8UDU - chain A; structure by X-ray diffraction, 1.74 A resolution.

[Chain A]
Protein: Fibroblast growth factor receptor 3
Source organism: Homo sapiens
Notes: EC 2.7.10.1; fragment: kinase domain
UniProt: P22607 (FGFR3_HUMAN); aligned to UniProt positions 455-756 over residues 455-756
Chain sequence (297 residues; row label = number of the first residue in the row; note: 12 numbers in that range are skipped by the numbering (no residue carries them; nothing is unmodelled there)):
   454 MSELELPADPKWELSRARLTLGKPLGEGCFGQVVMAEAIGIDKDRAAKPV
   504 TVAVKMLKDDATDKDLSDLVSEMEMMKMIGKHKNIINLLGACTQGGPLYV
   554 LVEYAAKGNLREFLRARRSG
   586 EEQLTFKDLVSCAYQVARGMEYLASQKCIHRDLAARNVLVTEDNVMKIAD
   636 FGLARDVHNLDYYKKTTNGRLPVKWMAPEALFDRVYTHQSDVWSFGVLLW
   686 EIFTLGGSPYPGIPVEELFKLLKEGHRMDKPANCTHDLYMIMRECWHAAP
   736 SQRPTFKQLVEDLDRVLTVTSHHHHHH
Not modelled in the structure: 454-459, 640-643, 650-653, 760-762
Sequence notes: initiating methionine (454); engineered mutation Ser572 (Pro584 in P22607), Gly573 (Pro585 in P22607); expression tag (757-762)
Covalently attached groups: compound WIQ linked to Cys482
Small-molecule neighbours: WIQ (3-[(6-chloro-1-cyclopropyl-1H-benzimidazol-5-yl)ethynyl]-1-[(3S,5S)-5-(methoxymethyl)-1-(prop-2-enoyl)pyrrolidin-3-yl]-5-(methylamino)-1H-pyrazole-4-carboxamide): Leu478, Gly479, Glu480, Phe483, Val486, Ala506, Lys508, Glu525, Met529, Ile539, Val555, Glu556, Tyr557, Ala558, Gly561, Asn562, Glu565, Leu624, Ala634, Asp635, Phe636

[Overview]
Compound WIQ is covalently linked to Cys482.
Chain A is Fibroblast growth factor receptor 3 (Homo sapiens); the structure, The X-RAY co-crystal structure
of human FGFR3 and Compound 17, was determined by X-ray diffraction (same publication as 8UDT and 8UDV).
